PDB entry 4AG9 | X-ray diffraction, 1.76 A resolution | chains A and B

# Chain A (and B)
Protein: Glucosamine-6-phosphate N-acetyltransferase
From: Caenorhabditis elegans
Notes: EC 2.3.1.4; chain B of this document is another copy of the same molecule, construct and numbering; everything in this record applies to it too
UniProtKB: Q17427 (GNA1_CAEEL); numbering as in UniProt (aligned over 1-165)
Amino-acid sequence (165 residues; row label = number of the first residue in the row):
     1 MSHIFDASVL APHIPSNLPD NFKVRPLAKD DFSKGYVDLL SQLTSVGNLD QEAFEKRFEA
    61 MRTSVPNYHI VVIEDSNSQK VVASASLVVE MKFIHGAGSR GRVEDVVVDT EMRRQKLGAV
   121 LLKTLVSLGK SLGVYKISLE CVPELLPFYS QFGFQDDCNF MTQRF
Unresolved in the structure: 1
Curated features (UniProtKB/Swiss-Prot):
  - binding site (substrate): T44, K92 to H95, E104 to V106, Y135, K136, R164
  - binding site (acetyl-CoA): R114 to A119
Ligand contacts:
  - N-acetyl-D-glucosamine-6-phosphate (16G; 2-acetamido-2-deoxy-6-O-phosphono-alpha-D-glucopyranose), molecule 1: L43, T44, V103, E104, D105, V106, L139, E140, Y149, R164
  - N-acetyl-D-glucosamine-6-phosphate (16G), molecule 2: K92, I94, H95, R100, Y135, K136
  - coenzyme A (COA): V106, V108, R113, R114, Q115, K116, L117, G118, A119, V142, E144, L145, P147, F148, Q151
What the authors report for this chain:
  - binding site for N-acetyl-D-glucosamine-6-phosphate: E104, D105, V106, K136, E140, R164
  - catalytic residues: Y149 (citing earlier work)
  - mutagenesis - C141S: decreased catalytic activity
  - self-association interface (contacts with another copy of this molecule); pairs are residue here / residue on that copy: M161-C141

# How chain A and chain B interact
Residue-residue contacts (156; chain A residue first):
  L27(A) - F93(B)  hydrophobic
  L40(A) - F93(B)  hydrophobic
  T44(A) - I94(B)
  T44(A) - H95(B)
  S45(A) - I94(B)
  S45(A) - H95(B)  hydrogen bond (backbone-backbone)
  V46(A) - H95(B)
  V46(A) - G96(B)  hydrogen bond (backbone-backbone)
  G47(A) - G96(B)
  N48(A) - G96(B)
  L49(A) - F93(B)
  L49(A) - A97(B)  hydrophobic
  F54(A) - F93(B)
  R57(A) - M91(B)
  R57(A) - K92(B)  hydrogen bond (side chain-backbone)
  R57(A) - F93(B)
  R57(A) - A97(B)  hydrogen bond (side chain-backbone)
  R57(A) - G98(B)  hydrogen bond (side chain-backbone)
  R57(A) - S99(B)
  F58(A) - F93(B)
  A60(A) - M91(B)
  M61(A) - M91(B)
  M61(A) - K92(B)
  M61(A) - F93(B)  hydrophobic
  S64(A) - M91(B)
  Y68(A) - E90(B)
  Y68(A) - M91(B)  hydrogen bond (side chain-backbone)
  I70(A) - F93(B)  hydrophobic
  V88(A) - E90(B)
  E90(A) - Y68(B)
  E90(A) - V88(B)
  E90(A) - E104(B)
  M91(A) - R57(B)
  M91(A) - A60(B)
  M91(A) - M61(B)
  M91(A) - S64(B)
  M91(A) - Y68(B)  hydrogen bond (backbone-side chain)
  K92(A) - R57(B)  hydrogen bond (backbone-side chain)
  K92(A) - M61(B)
  K92(A) - E104(B)  salt bridge
  K92(A) - D105(B)  salt bridge
  F93(A) - L27(B)  hydrophobic
  F93(A) - L40(B)  hydrophobic
  F93(A) - L49(B)
  F93(A) - F54(B)
  F93(A) - R57(B)
  F93(A) - F58(B)
  F93(A) - M61(B)  hydrophobic
  F93(A) - I70(B)  hydrophobic
  I94(A) - T44(B)
  I94(A) - S45(B)
  I94(A) - D105(B)
  H95(A) - T44(B)
  H95(A) - S45(B)  hydrogen bond (backbone-backbone)
  H95(A) - V46(B)
  G96(A) - V46(B)  hydrogen bond (backbone-backbone)
  G96(A) - G47(B)
  G96(A) - N48(B)
  G96(A) - L49(B)
  A97(A) - L49(B)  hydrophobic
  A97(A) - R57(B)  hydrogen bond (backbone-side chain)
  G98(A) - R57(B)  hydrogen bond (backbone-side chain)
  S99(A) - R57(B)
  R100(A) - E104(B)  salt bridge
  R100(A) - E140(B)  salt bridge
  R100(A) - F160(B)
  R102(A) - R102(B)
  R102(A) - E104(B)  salt bridge
  R102(A) - E140(B)  salt bridge
  E104(A) - E90(B)
  E104(A) - K92(B)  salt bridge
  E104(A) - R100(B)  salt bridge
  E104(A) - R102(B)  salt bridge
  D105(A) - K92(B)  salt bridge
  D105(A) - I94(B)
  V126(A) - Q163(B)
  V126(A) - F165(B)
  K130(A) - F165(B)
  V134(A) - F165(B)
  Y135(A) - R164(B)
  Y135(A) - F165(B)  hydrogen bond (backbone-backbone)
  K136(A) - Q163(B)
  K136(A) - R164(B)
  I137(A) - T162(B)
  I137(A) - Q163(B)  hydrogen bond (backbone-backbone)
  I137(A) - F165(B)  hydrophobic
  S138(A) - F160(B)
  S138(A) - M161(B)
  S138(A) - T162(B)
  L139(A) - F160(B)
  L139(A) - M161(B)  hydrogen bond (backbone-backbone)
  E140(A) - R100(B)  salt bridge
  E140(A) - N159(B)
  E140(A) - F160(B)
  C141(A) - C158(B)
  C141(A) - N159(B)  hydrogen bond (backbone-backbone)
  C141(A) - M161(B)  hydrophobic
  V142(A) - C158(B)
  V142(A) - N159(B)
  P143(A) - N159(B)
  L146(A) - N159(B)
  L146(A) - M161(B)  hydrophobic
  Y149(A) - M161(B)  hydrophobic
  F152(A) - Q163(B)  hydrogen bond (backbone-side chain)
  G153(A) - T162(B)
  G153(A) - Q163(B)
  F154(A) - M161(B)
  F154(A) - T162(B)
  F154(A) - Q163(B)
  Q155(A) - M161(B)
  Q155(A) - T162(B)  hydrogen bond (backbone-backbone)
  D156(A) - N159(B)
  D156(A) - F160(B)
  D156(A) - M161(B)
  D157(A) - F160(B)  hydrogen bond (backbone-backbone)
  D157(A) - T162(B)  hydrogen bond
  C158(A) - E140(B)
  C158(A) - C141(B)
  C158(A) - F160(B)
  N159(A) - E140(B)
  N159(A) - C141(B)  hydrogen bond (backbone-backbone)
  N159(A) - V142(B)
  N159(A) - P143(B)
  N159(A) - L146(B)
  N159(A) - D156(B)
  F160(A) - R100(B)
  F160(A) - S138(B)
  F160(A) - L139(B)
  F160(A) - D156(B)
  F160(A) - D157(B)  hydrogen bond (backbone-backbone)
  F160(A) - C158(B)
  F160(A) - F160(B)  hydrophobic
  M161(A) - S138(B)
  M161(A) - L139(B)  hydrogen bond (backbone-backbone)
  M161(A) - C141(B)  hydrophobic
  M161(A) - L146(B)  hydrophobic
  M161(A) - Y149(B)  hydrophobic
  M161(A) - F154(B)
  M161(A) - Q155(B)
  M161(A) - D156(B)
  T162(A) - I137(B)
  T162(A) - S138(B)
  T162(A) - F154(B)
  T162(A) - Q155(B)  hydrogen bond (backbone-backbone)
  T162(A) - D157(B)  hydrogen bond
  Q163(A) - K136(B)
  Q163(A) - I137(B)  hydrogen bond (backbone-backbone)
  Q163(A) - F152(B)  hydrogen bond (side chain-backbone)
  Q163(A) - G153(B)
  Q163(A) - F154(B)
  R164(A) - Y135(B)
  R164(A) - K136(B)
  F165(A) - K130(B)
  F165(A) - V134(B)
  F165(A) - Y135(B)  hydrogen bond (backbone-backbone)
  F165(A) - I137(B)  hydrophobic
Also at the interface, not in a pair above, chain A (65 interface residues in all): I4, Y36, L43, V89, G129, S150
Also at the interface, not in a pair above, chain B (66 interface residues in all): I4, Y36, L43, A53, V89, V126, G129, S150

# Summary
The interface between chain A and chain B involves 65 residues on one side and 66 on the other; the contacts
include 28 hydrogen bonds and 11 salt bridges. Among the polar pairs are K92(A)-E104(B), K92(A)-D105(B) and
R100(A)-E104(B). The paper reports the catalytic residue Y149(A); C141S of chain A reduces catalytic activity.
Both chains are Glucosamine-6-phosphate N-acetyltransferase (Caenorhabditis elegans). Entry 4AG9 (C. elegans
glucosamine-6-phosphate N-acetyltransferase (GNA1): ternary complex with coenzyme A and GlcNAc) was determined
by X-ray diffraction (same publication as 4AG7).
